6MHT - chains C and A of the 3 polymer chains in the assembly; structure by X-ray diffraction, 2.05 A resolution.

Chain C:
Molecule: 12-nt DNA strand
Source organism: Haemophilus haemolyticus
Sequence (12 nucleotides; each row starts with the number of its first residue):
   402 CCATGCGCTG AC
Modified positions: 5CM (5-methyl-2'-deoxy-cytidine-5'-monophosphate) at position 407

Chain A:
Molecule: Cytosine-specific methyltransferase hhai
Source organism: Haemophilus haemolyticus
Notes: EC 2.1.1.73
UniProtKB: P05102 (MTH1_HAEHA); numbering as in UniProt (aligned over 1-327)
Chain sequence (327 residues; row label = number of the first residue in the row):
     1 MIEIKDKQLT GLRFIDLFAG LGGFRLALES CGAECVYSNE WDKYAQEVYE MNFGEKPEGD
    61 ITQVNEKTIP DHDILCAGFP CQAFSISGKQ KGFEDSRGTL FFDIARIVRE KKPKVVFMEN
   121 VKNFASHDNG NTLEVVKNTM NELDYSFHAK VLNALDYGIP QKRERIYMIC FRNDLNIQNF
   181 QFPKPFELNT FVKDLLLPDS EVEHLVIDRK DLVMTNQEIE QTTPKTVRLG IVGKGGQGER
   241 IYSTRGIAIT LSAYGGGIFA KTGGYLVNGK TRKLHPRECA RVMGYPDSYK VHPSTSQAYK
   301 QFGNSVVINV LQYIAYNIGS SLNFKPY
Swiss-Prot annotation at these positions:
  - active site: Cys81
  - mutagenesis: Cys81 (C81G: Cells die, loss of methyltransferase activity, binds DNA about 3-fold more tightly ...), Gln237 (Q237X: Decrease in enzyme activity due to 98%-99% loss of DNA-binding activity. No change in substrate specificity)
Small-molecule neighbours: S-adenosylmethionine (SAM): Phe18, Ala19, Gly20, Leu21, Gly22, Gly23, Phe24, Asn39, Glu40, Trp41, Asp42, Asp60, Ile61, Thr62, Gly78, Pro80, Leu100, Tyr285, Asn304, Ser305, Val306

How chain C and chain A interact:
Contacting residue pairs (25):
  DC402(C) with Tyr44(A), sugar contact
  DC403(C) with Ser294(A), phosphate contact; Ser296(A), hydrogen bond to the phosphate; Gln297(A), hydrogen bond to the phosphate
  DA404(C) with Ser296(A), phosphate contact
  DT405(C) with Gly255(A), base contact; Gly256(A), base contact; Gly257(A), sugar contact; Ile258(A), phosphate contact; Lys261(A), base contact
  DG406(C) with Arg209(A), salt bridge to the phosphate; Gly256(A), base contact; Gly257(A), hydrogen bond to the base
  5CM_407(C) with Lys234(A), salt bridge to the phosphate; Gln237(A), hydrogen bond to the base; Glu239(A), base contact; Gly256(A), base contact; Gly257(A), base contact
  DG408(C) with Gly236(A), base contact; Gln237(A), hydrogen bond to the base
  DT410(C) with Ile86(A), base contact; Gln90(A), hydrogen bond to the phosphate
  DG411(C) with Ile86(A), sugar contact; Gln90(A), phosphate contact
  DA412(C) with Ser126(A), hydrogen bond to the phosphate
Other interface residues (no listed pair), chain A (19 interface residues in all): Asn123, Ala260

In short:
The interface between chain C and chain A involves 10 residues on one side and 19 on the other; the contacts
include 7 hydrogen bonds and 2 salt bridges. Polar contacts include DG406(C)-Gly257(A), 5CM_407(C)-Gln237(A)
and DG408(C)-Gln237(A). Ligands of chain A: S-adenosylmethionine.
Chain C is a 12-nt DNA strand and chain A is Cytosine-specific methyltransferase hhai, both from Haemophilus
haemolyticus; the structure, Ternary structure of hhai methyltransferase with adohcy and DNA containing
4'-thio-2'deoxycytidine at the target, was determined by X-ray diffraction.
